Entry 9QRW (electron microscopy, 4.40 A resolution (low resolution: residue-level contacts below are approximate; hydrogen-bond / salt-bridge calls are withheld)); this record covers chains J and C of the 12 polymer chains in the assembly.

Chain J (and C):
Molecule: ATP-dependent Clp protease ATP-binding subunit ClpC
Organism: Staphylococcus aureus
Notes: chain C of this document is another copy of the same molecule, construct and numbering; everything in this record applies to it too
UniProtKB: Q2G0P5 (CLPC_STAA8); numbering as in UniProt (aligned over 1-818)
Chain sequence (818 residues; each row starts with the number of its first residue):
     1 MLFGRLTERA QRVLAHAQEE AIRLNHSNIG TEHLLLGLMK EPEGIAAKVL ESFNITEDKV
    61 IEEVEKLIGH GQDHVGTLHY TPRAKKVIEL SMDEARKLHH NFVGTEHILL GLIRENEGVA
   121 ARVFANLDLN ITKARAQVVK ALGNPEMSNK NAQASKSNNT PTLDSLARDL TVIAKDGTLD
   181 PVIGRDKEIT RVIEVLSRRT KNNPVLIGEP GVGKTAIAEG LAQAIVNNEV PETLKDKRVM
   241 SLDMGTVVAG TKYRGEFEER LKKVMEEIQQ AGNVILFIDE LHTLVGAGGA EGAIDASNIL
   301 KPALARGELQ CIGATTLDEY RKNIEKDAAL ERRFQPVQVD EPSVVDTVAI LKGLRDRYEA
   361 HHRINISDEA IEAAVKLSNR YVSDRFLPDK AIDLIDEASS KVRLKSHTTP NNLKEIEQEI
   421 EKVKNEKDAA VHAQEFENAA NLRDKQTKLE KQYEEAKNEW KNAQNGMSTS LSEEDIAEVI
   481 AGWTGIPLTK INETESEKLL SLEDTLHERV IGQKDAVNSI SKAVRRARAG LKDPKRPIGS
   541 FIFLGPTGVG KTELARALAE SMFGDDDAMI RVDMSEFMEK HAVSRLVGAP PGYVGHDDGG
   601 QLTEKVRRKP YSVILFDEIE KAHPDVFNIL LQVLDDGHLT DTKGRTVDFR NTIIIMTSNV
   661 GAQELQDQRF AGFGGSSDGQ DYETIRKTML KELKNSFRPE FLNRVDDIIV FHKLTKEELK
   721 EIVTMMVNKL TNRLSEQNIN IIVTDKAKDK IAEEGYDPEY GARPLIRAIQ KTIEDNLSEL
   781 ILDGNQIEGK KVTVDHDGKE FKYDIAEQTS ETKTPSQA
Not modelled in the structure: 143-158, 248-254, 280, 282-298, 595-600, 668-680, 809-818
UniProt features mapped onto this chain:
  - binding site (ATP): G208 to T215, G545 to T552
Ligand contacts:
  - ADP (adenosine-5'-diphosphate): V182, I183, G184, R185, E209, P210, G211, V212, G213, K214, T215, A216, I350, P388
  - ATP (adenosine-5'-triphosphate): R509, V510, I511, T547, G548, V549, G550, K551, T552, E553, D617, I722, M725, A762, R763, I766
Reported in the primary citation:
  - mutagenesis - T7D, R9A, E32A, K85A, E106A, D356A, E435A, F436A: increased catalytic activity on FITC-casein
  - mutagenesis - E32A/E106A: increased catalytic activity
  - mutagenesis - E106A: abolished catalytic activity on pArg
  - mutagenesis - R122A, N462A: unchanged catalytic activity on FITC-casein

How chain J and chain C interact:
Pairs across the interface (13):
  V431(J) - F436(C)
  Q434(J) - R443(C)
  F436(J) - V431(C)
  F436(J) - F436(C)
  F436(J) - A439(C)
  F436(J) - R443(C)
  E437(J) - A440(C)
  E437(J) - R443(C)
  A439(J) - F436(C)
  A440(J) - E437(C)
  R443(J) - Q434(C)
  R443(J) - F436(C)
  R443(J) - E437(C)
Other interface residues (no listed pair), chain J (8 interface residues in all): K427
Other interface residues (no listed pair), chain C (8 interface residues in all): K427

Summary:
The chain J/chain C interface involves 8 residues from each chain. Ligands of chain J: ATP and ADP. From
UniProt: 16 ATP-binding residues on chain J. From the paper: T7D, R9A and E32A of chain J, among others,
increase catalytic activity on FITC-casein; E32A/E106A of chain J increase catalytic activity; 11
substitutions were tested in all.
Both chains are ATP-dependent Clp protease ATP-binding subunit ClpC (Staphylococcus aureus). Entry 9QRW
(S.aureus ClpC dodecameric resting state) was determined by electron microscopy together with 9QCL and 9QQR
from the same study.
